8ADN - chains L and M of the 30 polymer chains in the assembly; structure by electron microscopy, 2.77 A resolution.

# Chain L
Name: Proteasome subunit beta type-6
Source organism: Vairimorpha necatrix
Sequence (297 residues; each row starts with the number of its first residue):
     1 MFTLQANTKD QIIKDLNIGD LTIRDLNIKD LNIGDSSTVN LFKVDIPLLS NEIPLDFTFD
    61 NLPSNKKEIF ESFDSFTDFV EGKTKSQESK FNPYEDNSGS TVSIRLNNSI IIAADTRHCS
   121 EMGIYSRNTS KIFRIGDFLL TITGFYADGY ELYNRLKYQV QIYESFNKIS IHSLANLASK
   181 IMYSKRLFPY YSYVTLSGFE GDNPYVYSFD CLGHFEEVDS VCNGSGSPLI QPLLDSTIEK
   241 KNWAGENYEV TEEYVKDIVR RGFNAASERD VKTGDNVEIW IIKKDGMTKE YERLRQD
Not modelled in the structure: 1-89

# Chain M
Name: Proteasome subunit beta type-7
Source organism: Vairimorpha necatrix
Sequence (212 residues; numbered 1 to 212; the number before each row is that of its first residue):
     1 MKNFVIGSGV ISLRYKNGVI TCTDTQASYG NLCKFNDVRR IFRLSSNTLI SLSGEISDIQ
    61 FLMNELNKLN ESDPVKMSPR GYLNLVQGIL YNKRSRVEPL NVSVSIVGVD DDDFLVSCVN
   121 HLGNFYEDNI VCTGLSNMIA LPFLRTCNVL DLERDEAISL VEKAMTVMCY RSCRSSNRIQ
   181 IGVVEKGLVD ISDPYVLNTD WQVGHNEEEI VL

# Interface between chain L and chain M
Residue-residue contacts (37):
  F91(L) with M1(M), hydrophobic; R94(M); P99(M), hydrophobic; L122(M), hydrophobic
  N92(L) with L122(M)
  P93(L) with R94(M), hydrogen bond (backbone-side chain); L122(M)
  Y94(L) with R94(M); L122(M)
  E95(L) with N120(M), hydrogen bond; N124(M), hydrogen bond
  N97(L) with N124(M), hydrogen bond
  H118(L) with N124(M), hydrogen bond; F125(M); Y126(M)
  I124(L) with R145(M), hydrogen bond (backbone-side chain)
  Y125(L) with N120(M); Y126(M), hydrophobic; D128(M); N137(M); R145(M), hydrogen bond (backbone-side chain)
  F145(L) with R94(M); L122(M), hydrophobic; N124(M)
  Y146(L) with N124(M); F125(M), hydrophobic
  A147(L) with Y91(M), hydrophobic; G123(M); N124(M), hydrogen bond (backbone-side chain)
  D148(L) with Y91(M), hydrogen bond; R94(M), salt bridge
  Y150(L) with F125(M), hydrophobic
  E151(L) with Y91(M)
  F188(L) with R94(M); S95(M); V97(M), hydrophobic
  Y190(L) with Y91(M)
Also at the interface, not in a pair above, chain L (22 interface residues in all): S126, R127, N128, T129, K185
Also at the interface, not in a pair above, chain M (18 interface residues in all): Q87, H121, E127

# In short
Chain L and chain M form an interface of 22 and 18 residues respectively, with 9 hydrogen bonds and 1 salt
bridge. Polar contacts include D148(L)-R94(M), P93(L)-R94(M) and E95(L)-N120(M).
Chain L is Proteasome subunit beta type-6 and chain M is Proteasome subunit beta type-7, both from Vairimorpha
necatrix; the structure, Vairimorpha necatrix 20S proteasome from spores, was determined by electron
microscopy.
